PDB entry 4B4J | X-ray diffraction, 1.25 A resolution | chain A

== Chain A ==
Protein: Lysozyme C
Organism: Gallus gallus
Notes: EC 3.2.1.17
UniProt: P00698 (LYSC_CHICK); residues 1-129 here correspond to UniProt positions 19-147 (UniProt number = residue number + 18)
Amino-acid sequence (129 residues; row label = number of the first residue in the row):
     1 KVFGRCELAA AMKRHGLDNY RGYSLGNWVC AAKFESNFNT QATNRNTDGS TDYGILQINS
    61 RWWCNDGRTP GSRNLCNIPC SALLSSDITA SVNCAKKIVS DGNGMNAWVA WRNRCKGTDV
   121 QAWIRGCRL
Cystine bridges: Cys6-Cys127, Cys30-Cys115, Cys64-Cys80, Cys76-Cys94
Swiss-Prot annotation at these positions:
  - active site: Glu35, Asp52
  - binding site (substrate): Asp101
What the authors report for this chain:
  - binding site for (4R)-2-methylpentane-2,4-diol: Gly22, Phe34, Asn59, Trp63

== Summary ==
Curated annotation (UniProt) lists active-site residues Glu35 and Asp52 and substrate-binding residue Asp101.
The paper reports a binding site for (4R)-2-methylpentane-2,4-diol at Gly22, Phe34 and Asn59 among others.
Chain A is Lysozyme C (Gallus gallus); the structure, 1.25 A Structure of Lysozyme Crystallized with
(RS)-2-methyl-2,4- pentanediol, was determined by X-ray diffraction, deposited together with 4B49, 4B4E and
4B4I.
